Entry 4RMJ (X-ray diffraction, 1.87 A resolution); this record covers chains A and B.

# Chain A (and B)
Name: NAD-dependent protein deacetylase sirtuin-2
Organism: Homo sapiens
Notes: EC 3.5.1.-; chain B of this document is another copy of the same molecule, construct and numbering; everything in this record applies to it too
UniProt: Q8IXJ6 (SIR2_HUMAN); residues 56-356 here = UniProt positions 56-356
Amino-acid sequence (304 residues; row label = number of the first residue in the row):
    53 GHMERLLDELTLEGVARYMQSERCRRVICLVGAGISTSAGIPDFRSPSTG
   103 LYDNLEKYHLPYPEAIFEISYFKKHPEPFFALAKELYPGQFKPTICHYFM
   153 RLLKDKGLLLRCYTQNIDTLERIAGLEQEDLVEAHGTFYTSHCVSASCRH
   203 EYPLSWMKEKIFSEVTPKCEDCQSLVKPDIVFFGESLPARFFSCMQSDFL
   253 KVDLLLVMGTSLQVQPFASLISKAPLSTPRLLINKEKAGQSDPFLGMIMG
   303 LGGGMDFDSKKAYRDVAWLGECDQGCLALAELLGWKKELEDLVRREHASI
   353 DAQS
Not modelled in the structure: 53-54, 356
Differences from the reference sequence: expression tag (53-55)
Swiss-Prot annotation at these positions:
  - active site: H187 (Proton acceptor)
  - binding site (NAD(+)): A85 to T89, D95 to R97, Q167 to D170, T262, S263, N286 to E288, C324
  - binding site (Zn(2+)): C195, C200, C221, C224
  - modified residue (Phosphoserine): S100, S207
  - mutagenesis: R97 (R97A: No effect on deacetylase activity), S98 (S98A: Inhibits deacetylase activity), S100 (S100A: Reduces deacetylase activity), E116 (E116A: Reduces binding for the peptide inhibitor S2iL5), E120 (E120A: Reduces binding for the peptide inhibitor S2iL5), Q167 (Q167A: Reduces deacetylase activity. Inhibits the block of entry to chromosome condensation and subsequent hyperploidy cell formation in response to mitotic stress ...), N168 (N168A: Abolishes deacetylation of alpha-tubulin. Inhibits deacetylation of histone H3 at 'Lys-18' ...), D170 (D170A/N: Reduces deacetylase activity), H187 (H187Y/A: Inhibits deacetylase activity toward histone, alpha-tubulin, FZR1 and CDC20. No effect on CDK2-dependent phosphorylation ...), F244 (F244A: Strongly reduces binding for the peptide inhibitor S2iL5), Q265 (Q265A: Reduces binding for the peptide inhibitor S2iL5), S271 (S271A: Reduces binding for the peptide inhibitor S2iL5), 5 further mutagenesis entries in UniProt
Bound ions: Na+: D170, E173; Zn2+: C195, C200, C221, C224
Residues lining bound ligands:
  - Adenosine-5-Diphosphoribose (AR6; [(2R,3S,4R,5R)-5-(6-aminopurin-9-yl)-3,4-dihydroxy-oxolan-2-yl]methyl [hydroxy-[[(2R,3S,4R,5S)-3,4,5-trihydroxyoxolan-2-yl]methoxy]phosphoryl] hydrogen phosphate): G84, A85, G86, T89, D95, F96, R97, S98, Y104, Q167, N168, H187, F235, G261, T262, S263, L264, V266, N286, K287, E288, G322, E323, C324
  - nicotinamide (NCA): A85, S88, I93, P94, D95, F96, L103, L138, N168, I169, D170
Reported in the primary citation:
  - specificity-determining residues: L103, I118, L134, L138, F143, T171, L206, I213 (from molecular simulation)

# Interface between chain A and chain B
Residue-residue contacts (49; chain A residue first):
  H187(A) - L297(B)
  V233(A) - L297(B)
  F234(A) - L297(B)
  F235(A) - L297(B)
  G236(A) - F296(B)
  G236(A) - L297(B)  hydrogen bond (backbone-backbone)
  E237(A) - F296(B)
  E237(A) - L297(B)  hydrogen bond (backbone-backbone)
  S238(A) - P295(B)
  L239(A) - F296(B)
  L239(A) - L297(B)
  F243(A) - L303(B)  hydrophobic
  F244(A) - P295(B)  hydrophobic
  F244(A) - L303(B)  hydrophobic
  M247(A) - L303(B)  hydrophobic
  V266(A) - L297(B)  hydrophobic
  Q267(A) - F296(B)
  Q267(A) - L297(B)
  Q267(A) - G298(B)  hydrogen bond (backbone-backbone)
  Q267(A) - M299(B)
  P268(A) - F296(B)
  P268(A) - M299(B)  hydrophobic
  S271(A) - G302(B)
  S271(A) - L303(B)  hydrogen bond (side chain-backbone)
  K275(A) - L303(B)
  P295(A) - F244(B)  hydrophobic
  F296(A) - G236(B)
  F296(A) - E237(B)
  F296(A) - L239(B)
  F296(A) - Q267(B)
  F296(A) - P268(B)
  L297(A) - H187(B)
  L297(A) - V233(B)
  L297(A) - F234(B)
  L297(A) - F235(B)
  L297(A) - G236(B)  hydrogen bond (backbone-backbone)
  L297(A) - E237(B)  hydrogen bond (backbone-backbone)
  L297(A) - L239(B)
  L297(A) - V266(B)  hydrophobic
  L297(A) - Q267(B)
  G298(A) - Q267(B)  hydrogen bond (backbone-backbone)
  M299(A) - Q267(B)
  M299(A) - P268(B)  hydrophobic
  G302(A) - S271(B)
  L303(A) - F244(B)  hydrophobic
  L303(A) - M247(B)  hydrophobic
  L303(A) - P268(B)  hydrophobic
  L303(A) - S271(B)  hydrogen bond (backbone-side chain)
  L303(A) - K275(B)
Other interface residues (no listed pair), chain A (28 interface residues in all): P113, Q248, L272, I300, M301
Other interface residues (no listed pair), chain B (27 interface residues in all): P113, S238, F243, I300, M301, K313

# In short
28 residues of chain A and 27 residues of chain B are in contact, with 8 hydrogen bonds. Polar pairs include
S271(A)-L303(B), G236(A)-L297(B) and E237(A)-L297(B). Ligands of chain A: Adenosine-5-Diphosphoribose and
nicotinamide. From the paper: specificity determinants L103(A), I118(A) and L134(A) among others.
Chain A and chain B are both NAD-dependent protein deacetylase sirtuin-2 (Homo sapiens); the structure, Human
Sirt2 in complex with ADP ribose and nicotinamide, was determined by X-ray diffraction, deposited together
with 4RMG, 4RMH and 4RMI.
